Entry 3G3W (X-ray diffraction, 2.30 A resolution); this record covers chain A.

== Chain A ==
Name: Lysozyme
Source organism: Enterobacteria phage T4
Notes: EC 3.2.1.17
UniProtKB: P00720 (LYS_BPT4); residue numbers follow UniProt; this construct covers 1-164
Sequence (164 residues; row label = number of the first residue in the row):
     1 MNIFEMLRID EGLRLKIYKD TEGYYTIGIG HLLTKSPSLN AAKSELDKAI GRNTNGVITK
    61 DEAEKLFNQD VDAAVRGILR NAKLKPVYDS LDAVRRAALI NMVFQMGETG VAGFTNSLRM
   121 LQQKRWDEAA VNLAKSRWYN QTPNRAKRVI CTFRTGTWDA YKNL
Not modelled in the structure: 163-164
Covalently attached groups: compound MTN linked to Cys151
Sequence notes: engineered mutation Thr54 (Cys in P00720), Ala97 (Cys in P00720), Cys151 (Thr in P00720)
Small-molecule neighbours: 2-hydroxyethyl disulfide (HED): Phe4, Asn68, Val71, Asp72, Val75
Curated features (UniProtKB/Swiss-Prot):
  - active site (Proton donor/acceptor): Glu11, Asp20
  - binding site (substrate): Leu32, Phe104, Ser117, Asn132
  - mutagenesis: Glu11 (E11A/F/H/M/N: Complete loss of enzymatic activity; E11N: Loss of 84% of enzymatic activity; E11Q: Complete loss of activity), Asp20 (D20A/N/S/T: Complete loss of enzymatic activity; D20C: Nearly no effet on specific enzymatic activity; D20E/Q: Loss of 99% of enzymatic activity), Thr26 (T26E: Complete loss of activity at neutral pH; covalently bound substrate; T26H: Facilitates transglycosylation more effectively than hydrolysis; covalently bound substrate), Gly30 (G30A: Almost complete loss of enzymatic activity; G30F: Almost complete loss of enzymatic activity. The enzyme is destabilized by 1.5 kcal/mol), Ser117 (S117F: 10-fold decrease in enzymatic activity; S117I: 500-fold decrease in enzymatic activity; S117V: 50-fold decrease in enzymatic activity), Asn132 (N132I: 5-fold decrease in enzymatic activity; N132M/F: 2-fold decrease in enzymatic activity)

== Summary ==
Chain A binds 2-hydroxyethyl disulfide. Covalently linked compound MTN: at Cys151. UniProt lists active-site
residues Glu11 and Asp20, 4 substrate-binding residues and 6 mutagenesis sites.
Chain A is Lysozyme (Enterobacteria phage T4); the structure, Crystal structure of spin labeled T4 Lysozyme
(T151R1) at 291 K, was determined by X-ray diffraction (same publication as 3G3V, 3G3X, 1ZYT and 2CUU).
